PDB entry 8XOU | electron microscopy, 5.58 A resolution (low resolution: residue-level contacts below are approximate; hydrogen-bond / salt-bridge calls are withheld) | chains D0 and E0 of the 42 polymer chains in the assembly

== Chain D0 (and E0) ==
Protein: Major capsid protein
Source organism: Escherichia phage Lambda
Notes: chain E0 of this document is another copy of the same molecule, construct and numbering; everything in this record applies to it too
Reference sequence: P03713 (CAPSD_LAMBD); residue numbers follow UniProt; this construct covers 1-341
Chain sequence (341 residues; row label = number of the first residue in the row):
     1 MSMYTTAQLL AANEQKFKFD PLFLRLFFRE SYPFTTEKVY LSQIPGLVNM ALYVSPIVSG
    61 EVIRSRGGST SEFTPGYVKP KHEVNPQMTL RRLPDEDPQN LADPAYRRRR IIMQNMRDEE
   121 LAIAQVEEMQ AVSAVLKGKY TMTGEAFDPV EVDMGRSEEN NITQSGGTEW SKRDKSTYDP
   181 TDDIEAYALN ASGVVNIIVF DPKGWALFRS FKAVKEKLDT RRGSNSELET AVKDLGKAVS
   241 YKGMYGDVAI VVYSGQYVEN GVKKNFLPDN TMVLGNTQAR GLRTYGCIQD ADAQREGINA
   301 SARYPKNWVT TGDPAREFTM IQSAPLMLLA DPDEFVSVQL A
Unresolved in the structure: 1-6

== Interface between chain D0 and chain E0 ==
Residue-residue contacts - 41 pairs, chain D0 then chain E0:
  S31(D0) - R91(E0)
  Y32(D0) - R92(E0)
  P33(D0) - R92(E0)
  F34(D0) - T89(E0)
  Q43(D0) - M88(E0)
  Q43(D0) - T89(E0)
  I44(D0) - M88(E0)
  P45(D0) - M88(E0)
  L47(D0) - N260(E0)
  L52(D0) - E145(E0)
  Y53(D0) - E145(E0)
  Y53(D0) - A146(E0)
  E61(D0) - K81(E0)
  V62(D0) - P314(E0)
  V62(D0) - R316(E0)
  V62(D0) - F318(E0)
  I63(D0) - K81(E0)
  I63(D0) - E83(E0)
  R64(D0) - E83(E0)
  R64(D0) - N85(E0)
  R64(D0) - R316(E0)
  S65(D0) - E83(E0)
  S192(D0) - V262(E0)
  S192(D0) - K263(E0)
  G193(D0) - K263(E0)
  V194(D0) - K263(E0)
  V194(D0) - N265(E0)
  D219(D0) - R209(E0)
  G223(D0) - K242(E0)
  S224(D0) - K242(E0)
  N225(D0) - S240(E0)
  N225(D0) - K242(E0)
  E227(D0) - G236(E0)
  G246(D0) - A206(E0)
  D247(D0) - K203(E0)
  D247(D0) - A206(E0)
  N276(D0) - Q256(E0)
  N276(D0) - K263(E0)
  Q278(D0) - Q256(E0)
  E296(D0) - Q99(E0)
  E334(D0) - K263(E0)
Also at the interface, not in a pair above, chain D0 (37 interface residues in all): V48, M50, V54, S55, S59, N196, R221, G297
Also at the interface, not in a pair above, chain E0 (33 interface residues in all): K79, H82, Q87, P98, F147, W205, V258, G261, K264

== In short ==
Chain D0 and chain E0 form an interface of 37 and 33 residues respectively.
Both chains are Major capsid protein (Escherichia phage Lambda). Entry 8XOU (Prohead portal vertex of
bacteriophage lambda) was determined by electron microscopy together with 8XOT, 8XOW, 8XPM and 8XQB from the
same study.
